Entry 9G9N (X-ray diffraction, 2.80 A resolution); this record covers chains A and C of the 3 polymer chains in the assembly.

# Chain A
Name: Lipid III flippase
From: Escherichia coli
Reference sequence: P0AAA7 (WZXE_ECOLI); residues 2-416 here = UniProt positions 2-416
Amino-acid sequence (425 residues; numbered 0 to 424; the number before each row is that of its first residue; numbering starts at 0):
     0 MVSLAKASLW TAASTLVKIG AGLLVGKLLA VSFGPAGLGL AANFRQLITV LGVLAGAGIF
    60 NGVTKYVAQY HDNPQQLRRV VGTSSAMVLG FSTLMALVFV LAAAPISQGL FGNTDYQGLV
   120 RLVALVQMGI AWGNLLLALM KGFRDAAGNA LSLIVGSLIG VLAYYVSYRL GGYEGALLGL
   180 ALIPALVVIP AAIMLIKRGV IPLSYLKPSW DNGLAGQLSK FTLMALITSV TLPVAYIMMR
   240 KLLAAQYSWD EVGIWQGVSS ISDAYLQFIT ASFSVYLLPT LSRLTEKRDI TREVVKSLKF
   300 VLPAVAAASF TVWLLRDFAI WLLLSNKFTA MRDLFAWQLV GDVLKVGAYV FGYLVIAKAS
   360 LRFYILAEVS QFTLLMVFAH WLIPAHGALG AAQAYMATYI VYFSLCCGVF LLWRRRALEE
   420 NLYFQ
Disordered / not traced: 0-5, 417-424
Construct notes: initiating methionine (0); cloning artifact (1); expression tag (417-424)
Reported in the primary citation:
  - conformationally variable residues (domain motion, helix shift): Gly19, Arg44, Arg143, Asn211, Arg239, Arg282

# Chain C
Name: NB7 Nanobody
From: Lama glama
Notes: antibody fragment or engineered binder
Amino-acid sequence (136 residues; each row starts with the number of its first residue; numbers below 1 keep their minus sign (Met-1 is residue -1)):
    -1 MAQVQLVESG GGLVQAGDSL TLSCAASGRT AYRYGMGWFR QHPGKEREFV ASIWWTGTTT
    59 YYADSVKGRF TISRDDVKNM VYLQMNSLKP EDTAVYYCAA KFYGGNSKRP GDYAYWGQGT
   119 QVTVSSHHHH HHEPEA
Disordered / not traced: -1 to 1, 125-134
Disulfide bonds: Cys22-Cys96

# Interface between chain A and chain C
Contacting residue pairs (19; chain A residue first):
  Gln245(A) with Tyr59(C), hydrogen bond (backbone-side chain)
  Tyr246(A) with Trp52(C); Thr57(C); Tyr59(C); Asn104(C), hydrogen bond
  Ser247(A) with Thr56(C), hydrogen bond (side chain-backbone); Thr57(C), hydrogen bond
  Asp249(A) with Thr56(C)
  Glu250(A) with Trp52(C), hydrogen bond; Thr54(C), hydrogen bond; Thr56(C), hydrogen bond
  Ile253(A) with Thr56(C)
  Ala329(A) with Thr54(C)
  Asp332(A) with Arg31(C), salt bridge; Tyr101(C), hydrogen bond
  Pro383(A) with Asn104(C)
  Ala384(A) with Trp52(C)
  His385(A) with Trp52(C)
  Leu388(A) with Tyr101(C), hydrophobic
Also at the interface, not in a pair above, chain A (13 interface residues in all): Arg331
Also at the interface, not in a pair above, chain C (10 interface residues in all): Tyr30, Trp53

# Overview
13 residues of chain A face 10 of chain C across their interface; the contacts include 8 hydrogen bonds and 1
salt bridge. Among the polar pairs are Asp332(A)-Arg31(C), Gln245(A)-Tyr59(C) and Tyr246(A)-Asn104(C). The
paper reports conformational variability at Gly19(A), Arg44(A) and Arg143(A) among others.
Chain A is Lipid III flippase (Escherichia coli) and chain C is NB7 Nanobody (Lama glama); the structure,
Lipid III flippase WzxE with NB10 and NB7 nanobodies in inward-facing conformation - crystal 1, was determined
by X-ray diffraction, deposited together with 9G95, 9G97, 9G9M, 9G9O and 9G9P.
